PDB entry 7PBE | X-ray diffraction, 3.00 A resolution | chains A and E of the 5 polymer chains in the assembly

Chain A:
Protein: MHC class I antigen
From: Homo sapiens
UniProtKB: A0A5B8RNS7 (A0A5B8RNS7_HUMAN); residues 1-276 here correspond to UniProt positions 25-300 (UniProt number = residue number + 24)
Sequence (276 residues; numbered 1 to 276; the number before each row is that of its first residue):
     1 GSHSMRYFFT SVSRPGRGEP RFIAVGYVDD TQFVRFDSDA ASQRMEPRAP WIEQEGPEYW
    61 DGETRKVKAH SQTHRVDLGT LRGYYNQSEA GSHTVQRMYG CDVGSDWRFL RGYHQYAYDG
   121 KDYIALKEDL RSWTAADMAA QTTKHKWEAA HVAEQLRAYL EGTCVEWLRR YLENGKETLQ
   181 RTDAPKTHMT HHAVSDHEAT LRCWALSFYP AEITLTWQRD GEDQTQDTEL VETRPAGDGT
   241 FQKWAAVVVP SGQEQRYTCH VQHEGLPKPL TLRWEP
Disulfide bonds: Cys101-Cys164, Cys203-Cys259

Chain E:
Protein: Human T-cell Receptor YLQ36, beta chain
From: Homo sapiens
Sequence (243 residues; row label = number of the first residue in the row):
     1 DTGVSQDPRH KITKRGQNVT FRCDPISEHN RLYWYRQTLG QGPEFLTYFQ NEAQLEKSRL
    61 LSDRFSAERP KGSFSTLEIQ RTEQGDSAMY LCASSSANSG ELFFGEGSRL TVLEDLKNVF
   121 PPEVAVFEPS EAEISHTQKA TLVCLATGFY PDHVELSWWV NGKEVHSGVC TDPQPLKEQP
   181 ALNDSRYALS SRLRVSATFW QDPRNHFRCQ VQFYGLSEND EWTQDRAKPV TQIVSAEAWG
   241 RAD
Unresolved in the structure: 1
Disulfide bonds: Cys23-Cys92, Cys144-Cys209

Chain A / chain E interface:
Pairs across the interface - 13 pairs, chain A then chain E:
  Arg65(A) - Glu56(E)
  Gln72(A) - Gln50(E)
  Gln72(A) - Ala53(E)
  Gln72(A) - Leu55(E)
  Thr73(A) - Arg31(E)
  Thr73(A) - Gln50(E)  hydrogen bond
  Arg75(A) - Glu52(E)  salt bridge
  Val76(A) - Asn51(E)
  Trp147(A) - Asn98(E)  hydrogen bond
  Ala150(A) - Asn98(E)
  Ala150(A) - Ser99(E)
  Val152(A) - Asn98(E)
  Gln155(A) - Asn98(E)  hydrogen bond (side chain-backbone)
Also at the interface, not in a pair above, chain A (11 interface residues in all): Ala69, Lys146
Also at the interface, not in a pair above, chain E (10 interface residues in all): Tyr48

In short:
11 residues of chain A face 10 of chain E across their interface, with 3 hydrogen bonds and 1 salt bridge.
Polar pairs include Arg75(A)-Glu52(E), Thr73(A)-Gln50(E) and Trp147(A)-Asn98(E).
Here chain A is MHC class I antigen and chain E is Human T-cell Receptor YLQ36, beta chain, both from Homo
sapiens. Entry 7PBE (Emergence of immune escape at dominant SARS-CoV-2 killer T-cell epitope) was determined
by X-ray diffraction (same publication as 7P3D and 7P3E).
